7VLK - chains E and I of the 12 polymer chains in the assembly; structure by electron microscopy, 2.27 A resolution.

Chain E:
Protein: Translation initiation factor eIF-2B subunit gamma
Source organism: Homo sapiens
UniProtKB: Q9NR50 (EI2BG_HUMAN); residue numbers follow UniProt; this construct covers 1-452
Chain sequence (452 residues; numbered 1 to 452; the number before each row is that of its first residue):
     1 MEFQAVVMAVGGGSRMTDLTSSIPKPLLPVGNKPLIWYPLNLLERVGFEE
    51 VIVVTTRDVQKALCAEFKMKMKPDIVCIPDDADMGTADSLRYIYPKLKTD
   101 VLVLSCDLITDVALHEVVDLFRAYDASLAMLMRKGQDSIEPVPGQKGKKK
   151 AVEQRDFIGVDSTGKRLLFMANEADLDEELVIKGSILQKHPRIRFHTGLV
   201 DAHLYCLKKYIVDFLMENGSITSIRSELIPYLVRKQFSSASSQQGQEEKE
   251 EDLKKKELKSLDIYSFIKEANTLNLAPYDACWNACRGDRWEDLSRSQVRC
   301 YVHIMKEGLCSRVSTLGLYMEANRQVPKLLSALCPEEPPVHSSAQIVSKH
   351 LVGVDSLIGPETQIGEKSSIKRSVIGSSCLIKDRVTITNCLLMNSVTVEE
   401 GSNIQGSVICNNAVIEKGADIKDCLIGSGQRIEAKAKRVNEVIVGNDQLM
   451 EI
Not modelled in the structure: 11-26, 137-153, 239-258, 296-452

Chain I:
Protein: Translation initiation factor eIF-2B subunit epsilon
Source organism: Homo sapiens
UniProtKB: Q13144 (EI2BE_HUMAN); residue numbers follow UniProt; this construct covers 1-721
Chain sequence (721 residues; each row starts with the number of its first residue):
     1 MAAPVVAPPGVVVSRANKRSGAGPGGSGGGGARGAEEEPPPPLQAVLVAD
    51 SFDRRFFPISKDQPRVLLPLANVALIDYTLEFLTATGVQETFVFCCWKAA
   101 QIKEHLLKSKWCRPTSLNVVRIITSELYRSLGDVLRDVDAKALVRSDFLL
   151 VYGDVISNINITRALEEHRLRRKLEKNVSVMTMIFKESSPSHPTRCHEDN
   201 VVVAVDSTTNRVLHFQKTQGLRRFAFPLSLFQGSSDGVEVRYDLLDCHIS
   251 ICSPQVAQLFTDNFDYQTRDDFVRGLLVNEEILGNQIHMHVTAKEYGARV
   301 SNLHMYSAVCADVIRRWVYPLTPEANFTDSTTQSCTHSRHNIYRGPEVSL
   351 GHGSILEENVLLGSGTVIGSNCFITNSVIGPGCHIGDNVVLDQTYLWQGV
   401 RVAAGAQIHQSLLCDNAEVKERVTLKPRSVLTSQVVVGPNITLPEGSVIS
   451 LHPPDAEEDEDDGEFSDDSGADQEKDKVKMKGYNPAEVGAAGKGYLWKAA
   501 GMNMEEEEELQQNLWGLKINMEEESESESEQSMDSEEPDSRGGSPQMDDI
   551 KVFQNEVLGTLQRGKEENISCDNLVLEINSLKYAYNISLKEVMQVLSHVV
   601 LEFPLQQMDSPLDSSRYCALLLPLLKAWSPVFRNYIKRAADHLEALAAIE
   651 DFFLEHEALGISMAKVLMAFYQLEILAEETILSWFSQRDTTDKGQQLRKN
   701 QQLQRFIQWLKEAEEESSEDD
Not modelled in the structure: 1-39, 467-721

Chain E / chain I interface:
Residue-residue contacts (48):
  R155(E) - L228(I)
  R155(E) - F231(I)
  R155(E) - Q232(I)
  F157(E) - L228(I)  hydrophobic
  F157(E) - F231(I)  hydrophobic
  E178(E) - P227(I)
  E178(E) - L228(I)
  E179(E) - A225(I)
  E179(E) - F226(I)
  E179(E) - P227(I)
  E179(E) - L228(I)
  L180(E) - F224(I)
  L180(E) - A225(I)
  L180(E) - F226(I)  hydrogen bond (backbone-backbone)
  L180(E) - L228(I)  hydrophobic
  V181(E) - R223(I)
  V181(E) - F224(I)
  I182(E) - R223(I)
  I182(E) - F224(I)  hydrogen bond (backbone-backbone)
  K183(E) - R222(I)
  K183(E) - R223(I)
  G184(E) - R222(I)  hydrogen bond (backbone-backbone)
  G184(E) - F224(I)
  L187(E) - V202(I)  hydrophobic
  L187(E) - F224(I)  hydrophobic
  L187(E) - V240(I)  hydrophobic
  L187(E) - Y242(I)  hydrophobic
  Q188(E) - P190(I)
  Q188(E) - Y242(I)
  P191(E) - V240(I)
  P191(E) - R241(I)
  P191(E) - Y242(I)  hydrogen bond (backbone-backbone)
  P191(E) - D243(I)
  R192(E) - E239(I)  salt bridge
  R192(E) - V240(I)
  R192(E) - R241(I)
  R192(E) - D243(I)
  I193(E) - E239(I)
  I193(E) - V240(I)  hydrogen bond (backbone-backbone)
  R194(E) - D236(I)
  R194(E) - G237(I)
  R194(E) - V238(I)
  F195(E) - F231(I)  hydrophobic
  F195(E) - V238(I)  hydrogen bond (backbone-backbone)
  F195(E) - V240(I)  hydrophobic
  T197(E) - F231(I)
  T197(E) - S235(I)  hydrogen bond (backbone-backbone)
  G198(E) - S235(I)
Other interface residues (no listed pair), chain E (19 interface residues in all): H196
Other interface residues (no listed pair), chain I (21 interface residues in all): S234

Summary:
19 residues of chain E and 21 residues of chain I are in contact, with 7 hydrogen bonds and 1 salt bridge.
Polar pairs include R192(E)-E239(I), L180(E)-F226(I) and I182(E)-F224(I).
Chain E is Translation initiation factor eIF-2B subunit gamma and chain I is Translation initiation factor
eIF-2B subunit epsilon, both from Homo sapiens; the structure, eIF2B-SFSV NSs C2-imposed, was determined by
electron microscopy (same publication as 7F64, 7F66 and 7F67).
